Entry 8AQW (electron microscopy, 3.30 A resolution); this record covers chains B and A.

[Chain B]
Protein: Spike glycoprotein, Fibritin
From: Severe acute respiratory syndrome coronavirus 2
UniProtKB: chimeric construct of P0DTC2, P10104: residues 6-1208 from P0DTC2 (SPIKE_SARS2) positions 1-1203 (UniProt number = residue number - 5); residues 1213-1237 from P10104 positions 459-483 (UniProt number = residue number - 754)
Chain sequence (1283 residues; row label = number of the first residue in the row):
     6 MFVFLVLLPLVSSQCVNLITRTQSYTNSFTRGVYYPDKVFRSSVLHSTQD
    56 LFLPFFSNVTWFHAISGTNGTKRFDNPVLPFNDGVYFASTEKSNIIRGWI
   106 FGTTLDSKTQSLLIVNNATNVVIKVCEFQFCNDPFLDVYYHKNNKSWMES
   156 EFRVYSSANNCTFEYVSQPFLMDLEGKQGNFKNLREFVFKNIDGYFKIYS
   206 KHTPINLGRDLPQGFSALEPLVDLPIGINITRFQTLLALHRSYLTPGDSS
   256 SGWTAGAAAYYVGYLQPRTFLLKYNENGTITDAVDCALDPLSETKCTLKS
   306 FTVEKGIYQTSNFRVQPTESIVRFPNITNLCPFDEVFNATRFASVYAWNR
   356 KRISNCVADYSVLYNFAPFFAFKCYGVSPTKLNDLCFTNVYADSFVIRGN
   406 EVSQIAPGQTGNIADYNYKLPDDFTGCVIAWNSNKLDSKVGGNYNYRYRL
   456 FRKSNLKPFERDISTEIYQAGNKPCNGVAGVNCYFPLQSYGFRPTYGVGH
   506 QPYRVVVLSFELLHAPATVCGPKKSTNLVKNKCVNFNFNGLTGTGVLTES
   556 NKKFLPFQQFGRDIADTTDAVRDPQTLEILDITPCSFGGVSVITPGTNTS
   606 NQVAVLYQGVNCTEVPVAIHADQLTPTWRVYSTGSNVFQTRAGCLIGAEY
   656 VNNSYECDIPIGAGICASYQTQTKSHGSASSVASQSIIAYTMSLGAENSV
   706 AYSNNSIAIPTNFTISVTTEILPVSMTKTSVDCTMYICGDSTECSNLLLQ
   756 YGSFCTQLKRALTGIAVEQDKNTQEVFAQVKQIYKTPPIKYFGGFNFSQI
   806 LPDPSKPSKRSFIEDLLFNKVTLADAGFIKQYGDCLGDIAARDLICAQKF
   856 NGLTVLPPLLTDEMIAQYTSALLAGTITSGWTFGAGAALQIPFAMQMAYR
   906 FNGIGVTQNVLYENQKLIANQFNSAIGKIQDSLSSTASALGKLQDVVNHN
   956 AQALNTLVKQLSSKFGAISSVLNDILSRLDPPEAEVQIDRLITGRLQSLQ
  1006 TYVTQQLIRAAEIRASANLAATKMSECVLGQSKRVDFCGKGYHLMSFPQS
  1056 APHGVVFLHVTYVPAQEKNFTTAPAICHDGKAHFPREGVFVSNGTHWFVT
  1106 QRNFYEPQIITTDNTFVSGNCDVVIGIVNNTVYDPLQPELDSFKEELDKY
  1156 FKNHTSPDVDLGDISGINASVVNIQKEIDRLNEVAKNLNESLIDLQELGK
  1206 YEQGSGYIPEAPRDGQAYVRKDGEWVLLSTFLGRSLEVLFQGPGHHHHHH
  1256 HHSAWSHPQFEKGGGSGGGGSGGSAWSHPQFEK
Not modelled in the structure: 6-332, 526-1288
Differences from the reference sequence: variant Ile24 (Thr19 in P0DTC2), Ser29 (Ala27 in P0DTC2), Asp142 (Gly in P0DTC2), Gly213 (Val in P0DTC2), Asp339 (Gly in P0DTC2), Phe371 (Ser in P0DTC2), Pro373 (Ser in P0DTC2), Phe375 (Ser in P0DTC2), Ala376 (Thr in P0DTC2), Asn405 (Asp in P0DTC2), Ser408 (Arg in P0DTC2), Asn417 (Lys in P0DTC2), Lys440 (Asn in P0DTC2), Arg452 (Leu in P0DTC2), Asn477 (Ser in P0DTC2), Lys478 (Thr in P0DTC2), Ala484 (Glu in P0DTC2), Val486 (Phe in P0DTC2), Arg498 (Gln in P0DTC2), Tyr501 (Asn in P0DTC2), His505 (Tyr in P0DTC2), Gly614 (Asp in P0DTC2), Tyr655 (His in P0DTC2), Lys679 (Asn in P0DTC2), His681 (Pro in P0DTC2), Gly682 (Arg in P0DTC2), Ser683 (Arg in P0DTC2), Ser685 (Arg in P0DTC2), Lys764 (Asn in P0DTC2), Tyr796 (Asp in P0DTC2), His954 (Gln in P0DTC2), Lys969 (Asn in P0DTC2), Pro986 (Lys in P0DTC2), Pro987 (Val in P0DTC2); linker (1209-1212); engineered mutation Leu1232 (Phe479 in P10104); expression tag (1238-1288)
Swiss-Prot annotation at these positions:
  - region: Asp1168, Ser1175, Asn1178, Asn1192, Glu1207 (Heptad repeat 2)
  - glycosylation (N-linked (GlcNAc...) asparagine): Asn22 (complex), Asn1178 (complex)
Cystine bridges: Cys336-Cys361, Cys379-Cys432, Cys391-Cys525, Cys480-Cys488
Glycans and other covalent adducts: N-acetylglucosamine (NAG) linked to Asn343

[Chain A]
Protein: Processed angiotensin-converting enzyme 2, Ig gamma-2A chain C region, A allele
From: Mus musculus
UniProtKB: chimeric construct of Q8R0I0, P01863: residues 19-615 from Q8R0I0 (ACE2_MOUSE) positions 19-615 (same numbers); residues 626-858 from P01863 positions 98-330 (UniProt number = residue number - 528)
Chain sequence (884 residues; numbered -15 to 868; the number before each row is that of its first residue; numbers below 1 keep their minus sign (Met-15 is residue -15)):
   -15 MGTLSAPPCTQRIKWKGLLLTASLLNFWNLPTTASLTEENAKTFLNNFNQ
    35 EAEDLSYQSSLASWNYNTNITEENAQKMSEAAAKWSAFYEEQSKTAQSFS
    85 LQEIQTPIIKRQLQALQQSGSSALSADKNKQLNTILNTMSTIYSTGKVCN
   135 PKNPQECLLLEPGLDEIMATSTDYNSRLWAWEGWRAEVGKQLRPLYEEYV
   185 VLKNEMARANNYNDYGDYWRGDYEAEGADGYNYNRNQLIEDVERTFAEIK
   235 PLYEHLHAYVRRKLMDTYPSYISPTGCLPAHLLGDMWGRFWTNLYPLTVP
   285 FAQKPNIDVTDAMMNQGWDAERIFQEAEKFFVSVGLPHMTQGFWANSMLT
   335 EPADGRKVVCHPTAWDLGHGDFRIKMCTKVTMDNFLTAHHEMGHIQYDMA
   385 YARQPFLLRNGANEGFHEAVGEIMSLSAATPKHLKSIGLLPSDFQEDSET
   435 EINFLLKQALTIVGTLPFTYMLEKWRWMVFRGEIPKEQWMKKWWEMKREI
   485 VGVVEPLPHDETYCDPASLFHVSNDYSFIRYYTRTIYQFQFQEALCQAAK
   535 YNGSLHKCDISNSTEAGQKLLKMLSLGNSEPWTKALENVVGARNMDVKPL
   585 LNYFQPLFDWLKEQNRNSFVGWNTEWSPYADLEVLFQGPMDEPRGPTIKP
   635 CPPCKCPAPNLLGGPSVFIFPPKIKDVLMISLSPIVTCVVVDVSEDDPDV
   685 QISWFVNNVEVHTAQTQTHREDYNSTLRVVSALPIQHQDWMSGKEFKCKV
   735 NNKDLPAPIERTISKPKGSVRAPQVYVLPPPEEEMTKKQVTLTCMVTDFM
   785 PEDIYVEWTNNGKTELNYKNTEPVLDSDGSYFMYSKLRVEKKNWVERNSY
   835 SCSVVHEGLHNHHTTKSFSRTPGKHHHHHHHHHH
Not modelled in the structure: -15 to 19, 616-868
Differences from the reference sequence: initiating methionine (-15); expression tag (-14 to 18, 859-868); linker (616-625)
Swiss-Prot annotation at these positions:
  - active site: Glu375 (Proton acceptor), His505 (Proton donor)
  - binding site (chloride): Arg169, Trp477, Lys481
  - binding site (substrate): Arg273, His345, Pro346, Tyr515
  - binding site (Zn(2+)): His374, His378, Glu402
  - glycosylation (N-linked (GlcNAc...) asparagine): Asn53, Asn536, Asn546, Asn708
Cystine bridges: Cys133-Cys141, Cys344-Cys361, Cys530-Cys542
Glycans and other covalent adducts: N-acetylglucosamine (NAG) linked to Asn53

[Chain B / chain A interface]
Pairs across the interface - 25 pairs, chain B then chain A:
  Tyr449(B) with Asp38(A); Gln42(A)
  Tyr453(B) with Gln34(A)
  Leu455(B) with Gln34(A)
  Phe456(B) with Thr27(A); Asn30(A)
  Ala475(B) with Asn24(A), hydrogen bond (backbone-side chain)
  Asn487(B) with Asn24(A), hydrogen bond
  Tyr489(B) with Thr27(A); Phe28(A); Asn31(A)
  Gln493(B) with Asn31(A); Gln34(A)
  Arg498(B) with Asp38(A), salt bridge; Tyr41(A); Gln42(A), hydrogen bond
  Thr500(B) with Tyr41(A), hydrogen bond (backbone-side chain); Asn330(A); Asp355(A); Arg357(A), hydrogen bond
  Tyr501(B) with Tyr41(A); His353(A); Gly354(A); Asp355(A)
  His505(B) with His353(A)
Other interface residues (no listed pair), chain B (17 interface residues in all): Asn417, Tyr495, Gly496, Pro499, Gly502
Other interface residues (no listed pair), chain A (15 interface residues in all): Phe83

[Overview]
17 residues of chain B face 15 of chain A across their interface, with 5 hydrogen bonds and 1 salt bridge.
Polar contacts include Arg498(B)-Asp38(A), Ala475(B)-Asn24(A) and Asn487(B)-Asn24(A). Covalently linked
N-acetylglucosamine: at Asn343(B). Covalently linked N-acetylglucosamine: at Asn53(A).
Chain B is Spike glycoprotein, Fibritin (Severe acute respiratory syndrome coronavirus 2) and chain A is
Processed angiotensin-converting enzyme 2, Ig gamma-2A chain C region, A allele (Mus musculus); the structure,
BA.4/5 SARS-CoV-2 Spike bound to mouse ACE2 (local), was determined by electron microscopy (same publication
as 8AQS, 8AQT, 8AQU and 8AQV).
